PDB entry 2PO5 | X-ray diffraction, 2.20 A resolution | chains A and B

# Chain A (and B)
Molecule: Ferrochelatase, mitochondrial
Organism: Homo sapiens
Notes: EC 4.99.1.1; fragment: Mature Protein; chain B of this document is another copy of the same molecule, construct and numbering; everything in this record applies to it too
UniProt: P22830 (HEMH_HUMAN); residues 65-423 here = UniProt positions 65-423
Chain sequence (359 residues; row label = number of the first residue in the row):
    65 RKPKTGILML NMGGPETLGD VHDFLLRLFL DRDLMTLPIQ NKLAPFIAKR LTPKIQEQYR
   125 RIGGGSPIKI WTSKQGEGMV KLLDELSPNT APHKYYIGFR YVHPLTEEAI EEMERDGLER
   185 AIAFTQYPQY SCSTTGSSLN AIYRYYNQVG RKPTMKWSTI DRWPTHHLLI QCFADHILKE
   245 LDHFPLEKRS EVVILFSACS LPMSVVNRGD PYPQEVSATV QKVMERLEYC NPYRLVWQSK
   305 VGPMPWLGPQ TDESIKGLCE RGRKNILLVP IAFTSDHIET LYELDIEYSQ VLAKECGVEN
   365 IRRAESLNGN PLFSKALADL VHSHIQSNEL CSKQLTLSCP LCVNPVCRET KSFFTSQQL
Sequence notes: engineered mutation Leu-115 (Arg in P22830), Cys-263 (His in P22830)
Metal / ion sites: 2Fe-2S cluster Fe: Cys-196, Cys-403, Cys-406, Cys-411
Small-molecule neighbours:
  - cholic acid (CHD), molecule 1: Met-76, Phe-88, Leu-89, Leu-92, Phe-93, Leu-98, Met-99, Leu-115, Ile-119, Gln-122, Ser-197, Leu-265, Pro-266, Val-269, Arg-272, Ser-303, Val-305, Trp-310, Glu-343
  - cholic acid (CHD), molecule 2: Phe-93, Met-99, Leu-101, Ile-111, Arg-114, Leu-115, Pro-266, Val-305, Gly-306, Pro-307, Met-308, Trp-310
  - cholic acid (CHD), molecule 3: Leu-101, Leu-107, Phe-110, Ile-111, Arg-114
  - 2Fe-2S cluster (FES): Cys-196, Arg-272, Ser-402, Cys-403, Cys-406, Asn-408, Cys-411
Curated features (UniProtKB/Swiss-Prot):
  - active site: His-230, Asp-383
  - binding site (protoporphyrin IX): Tyr-123, Ser-130
  - binding site ([2Fe-2S] cluster): Cys-196, Cys-403, Cys-406, Cys-411
  - modified residue: Lys-138 (N6-succinyllysine), Lys-415 (N6-acetyllysine)
  - natural variant: Ile-71 (I71K: In EPP1), Gln-139 (Q139L: In EPP1), Ser-151 (S151P: In EPP1), Glu-178 (E178K: In EPP1), Leu-182 (L182R: In EPP1), Ile-186 (I186T: In EPP1), Tyr-191 (Y191H: In EPP1), Pro-192 (P192T: In EPP1), Cys-236 (C236Y: In EPP1), Phe-260 (F260L: In EPP1), Ser-264 (S264L: In EPP1), Met-267 (M267I: In EPP1), 9 further natural variant entries in UniProt
  - mutagenesis: Phe-110 (F110A: Increases activity inhibition upon interaction with PGRMC1), Cys-196 (C196S: Loss of activity), Cys-360 (C360S: No loss of activity), Cys-395 (C395S: No loss of activity), Cys-403 (C403D/H: Loss of activity), Cys-406 (C406D/H/S: Loss of activity), Cys-411 (C411H/S: Loss of activity), Phe-417 (F417L: Decreased activity; F417Y/W: Greatly reduced activity)
What the authors report for this chain:
  - conformationally variable residues (side-chain flip): Asn-75, Met-76, Arg-164, Phe-337, His-341, Glu-343
  - mutagenesis - M76A, H263C: abolished catalytic activity
  - contacts within the chain: Asn-75/Met-76 (backbone contact), Arg-164/Ser-201 (hydrogen bond), Asp-95/Arg-164, Tyr-123/His-341 (hydrogen bond), His-341/Glu-343 (hydrogen bond)
  - mutagenesis - N75A, E343D: decreased catalytic activity

# How chain A and chain B interact
Residue-residue contacts (73):
  Thr-229(A) with Glu-289(B), hydrogen bond
  Val-257(A) with Leu-401(B), hydrophobic
  Met-267(A) with Met-267(B), hydrophobic
  Val-270(A) with Gly-312(B); Pro-313(B)
  Asn-271(A) with Gly-312(B), hydrogen bond (side chain-backbone); Pro-313(B)
  Gly-273(A) with Arg-298(B), hydrogen bond (backbone-side chain); Pro-313(B)
  Pro-275(A) with Arg-298(B)
  Gln-278(A) with Ser-281(B), hydrogen bond (side chain-backbone); Gln-285(B), hydrogen bond; Tyr-297(B), hydrogen bond
  Ser-281(A) with Gln-278(B), hydrogen bond (backbone-side chain); Ser-281(B)
  Ala-282(A) with Gln-285(B)
  Gln-285(A) with Gln-278(B), hydrogen bond; Ala-282(B)
  Glu-289(A) with Thr-229(B)
  Tyr-293(A) with Lys-397(B)
  Cys-294(A) with Lys-397(B)
  Asn-295(A) with Lys-397(B)
  Pro-296(A) with Lys-397(B); Gln-398(B); Thr-400(B); Leu-401(B), hydrophobic
  Tyr-297(A) with Gln-278(B), hydrogen bond; Gln-398(B); Leu-401(B)
  Arg-298(A) with Gly-273(B), hydrogen bond (side chain-backbone); Pro-275(B); Leu-401(B), hydrogen bond (side chain-backbone); Cys-403(B)
  Leu-299(A) with Gln-278(B)
  Leu-311(A) with Met-267(B), hydrophobic
  Gly-312(A) with Val-270(B); Asn-271(B), hydrogen bond (backbone-side chain)
  Pro-313(A) with Val-270(B); Asn-271(B); Gly-273(B)
  Glu-317(A) with Leu-405(B)
  Ser-318(A) with Pro-404(B)
  Gly-321(A) with Pro-404(B)
  Leu-322(A) with Leu-401(B), hydrophobic; Pro-404(B)
  Arg-325(A) with Cys-403(B); Pro-404(B), hydrogen bond (side chain-backbone); Leu-405(B); Cys-406(B), hydrogen bond (side chain-backbone)
  Arg-327(A) with Thr-400(B), hydrogen bond (side chain-backbone); Leu-401(B)
  Lys-397(A) with Tyr-293(B); Cys-294(B); Asn-295(B); Pro-296(B)
  Gln-398(A) with Pro-296(B); Tyr-297(B); Arg-298(B)
  Thr-400(A) with Arg-327(B), hydrogen bond (backbone-side chain)
  Leu-401(A) with Pro-296(B), hydrophobic; Tyr-297(B); Arg-298(B), hydrogen bond (backbone-side chain); Leu-322(B), hydrophobic; Arg-327(B)
  Cys-403(A) with Arg-298(B); Arg-325(B)
  Pro-404(A) with Ser-318(B); Gly-321(B); Leu-322(B); Arg-325(B), hydrogen bond (backbone-side chain)
  Leu-405(A) with Glu-317(B); Arg-325(B)
  Cys-406(A) with Arg-325(B), hydrogen bond (backbone-side chain)
Also at the interface, not in a pair above, chain A (42 interface residues in all): Arg-272, Val-284, Lys-286, Trp-310, Ser-402, Val-407
Also at the interface, not in a pair above, chain B (41 interface residues in all): Val-257, Arg-272, Val-284, Leu-299, Trp-310, Leu-311, Ser-402, Val-407

# Summary
42 residues of chain A face 41 of chain B across their interface; the contacts include 19 hydrogen bonds.
Among the polar pairs are Thr-229(A)/Glu-289(B), Asn-271(A)/Gly-312(B) and Gly-273(A)/Arg-298(B). The paper
reports that M76A and H263C of chain A abolish catalytic activity; conformational variability at Asn-75(A),
Met-76(A) and Arg-164(A) among others; 4 substitutions were tested in all.
Chain A and chain B are both Ferrochelatase, mitochondrial (Homo sapiens); the structure, Crystal structure of
human ferrochelatase mutant with His 263 replaced by Cys, was determined by X-ray diffraction together with
2PNJ and 2PO7 from the same study.
